7TW9 - chain A; structure by X-ray diffraction, 1.41 A resolution.

[Chain A]
Name: Transcription factor ETV6, Proofreading exoribonuclease nsp14 chimera
Organism: Severe acute respiratory syndrome coronavirus 2
Notes: EC 3.1.13.-
UniProtKB: chimeric construct of P41212, P0DTD1: residues 2-78 from P41212 (ETV6_HUMAN) positions 47-123 (UniProt number = residue number + 45); residues 300-527 from P0DTD1 positions 6225-6452 (UniProt number = residue number + 5925)
Sequence (309 residues; numbered 1 to 527; 218 numbers in that range are skipped by the numbering (no residue carries them; nothing is unmodelled there); the number before each row is that of its first residue):
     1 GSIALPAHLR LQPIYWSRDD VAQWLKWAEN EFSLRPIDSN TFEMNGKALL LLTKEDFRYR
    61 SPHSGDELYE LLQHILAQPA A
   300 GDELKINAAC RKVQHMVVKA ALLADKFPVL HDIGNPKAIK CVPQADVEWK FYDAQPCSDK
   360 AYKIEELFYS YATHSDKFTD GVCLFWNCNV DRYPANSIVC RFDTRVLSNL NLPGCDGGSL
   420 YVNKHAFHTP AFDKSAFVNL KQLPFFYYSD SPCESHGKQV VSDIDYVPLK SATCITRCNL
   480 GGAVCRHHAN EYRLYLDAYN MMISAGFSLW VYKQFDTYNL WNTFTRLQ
Disordered / not traced: 1-4, 403-432, 456-465, 524-527
Construct notes: expression tag (1); engineered mutation Ala4 (Arg49 in P41212), Glu67 (Val112 in P41212), Ala77 (Lys122 in P41212); linker (79-81)
Ion coordination: Zn2+: Cys452, Cys477, Cys484, His487
Small-molecule neighbours: sinefungin (SFG): Arg310, Gln313, Ile332, Gly333, Pro335, Asp352, Ala353, Gln354, Leu366, Phe367, Tyr368, Trp385, Asn386, Cys387, Asn388, Val389
UniProt features mapped onto this chain:
  - site: Leu9, Arg10 (Breakpoint for translocation to form ETV6-MDS2 in MDS), Arg10, Leu11 (Breakpoint for translocation to form PAX5-ETV6), Gln527 (Cleavage)
  - region: Cys414 to Thr428 (GpppA-binding)
  - binding site (S-adenosyl-L-methionine): Asp331 to Ala337
  - binding site (Zn(2+)): Cys452, Cys477, Cys484, His487
From the paper describing this entry:
  - binding site for sinefungin: Arg310, Gln313, Asp331, Ile332, Gly333, Pro335, Asp352, Ala353, Gln354, Phe367, Tyr368, Trp385, Asn386, Cys387, Val389

[Overview]
Bound to chain A: sinefungin. Cys452, Cys477, Cys484 and His487 form the Zn2+ site. Curated annotation
(UniProt) lists 7 S-adenosyl-L-methionine-binding residues and 4 Zn2+-binding residues. From the paper: a
binding site for sinefungin at Arg310, Gln313 and Asp331 among others.
Chain A is Transcription factor ETV6, Proofreading exoribonuclease nsp14 chimera (Severe acute respiratory
syndrome coronavirus 2); the structure, Structure of nsp14 N7-MethylTransferase domain fused with TELSAM bound
to Sinefungin, was determined by X-ray diffraction, deposited together with 7TW7 and 7TW8.
